8DBQ - chains J and L of the 22 polymer chains in the assembly; structure by electron microscopy, 4.00 A resolution.

Chain J (and L):
Name: ATP synthase subunit c
Organism: Escherichia coli
Notes: chain L of this document is another copy of the same molecule, construct and numbering; everything in this record applies to it too
Reference sequence: F4TL55 (F4TL55_ECOLX); residue numbers follow UniProt; this construct covers 3-79
Amino-acid sequence (77 residues; row label = number of the first residue in the row):
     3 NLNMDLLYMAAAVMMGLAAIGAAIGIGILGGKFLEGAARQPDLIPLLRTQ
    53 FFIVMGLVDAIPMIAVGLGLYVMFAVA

Interface between chain J and chain L:
Pairs across the interface (45):
  Asp-7(J) with Asn-5(L), hydrogen bond; Leu-8(L); Leu-9(L)
  Tyr-10(J) with Leu-9(L), hydrophobic; Val-78(L)
  Met-11(J) with Ala-12(L), hydrophobic
  Ala-14(J) with Ala-12(L); Val-15(L), hydrophobic; Met-16(L), hydrophobic
  Met-17(J) with Ile-66(L), hydrophobic; Leu-70(L), hydrophobic
  Gly-18(J) with Leu-19(L)
  Ala-20(J) with Ile-63(L)
  Ala-21(J) with Ile-63(L), hydrophobic
  Ile-22(J) with Leu-19(L); Gly-23(L)
  Ala-24(J) with Ile-63(L), hydrophobic
  Ala-25(J) with Gly-23(L); Gly-27(L); Val-60(L); Pro-64(L), hydrophobic
  Ile-26(J) with Ile-26(L), hydrophobic
  Ile-28(J) with Val-60(L), hydrophobic
  Gly-29(J) with Gly-27(L)
  Gly-32(J) with Leu-31(L); Val-56(L)
  Gly-33(J) with Leu-31(L); Lys-34(L)
  Phe-35(J) with Val-56(L), hydrophobic
  Leu-36(J) with Leu-31(L), hydrophobic; Gln-52(L)
  Glu-37(J) with Lys-34(L)
  Ala-40(J) with Gly-38(L); Gln-42(L)
  Ile-46(J) with Gln-52(L)
  Phe-53(J) with Val-56(L), hydrophobic; Leu-59(L), hydrophobic
  Met-57(J) with Leu-59(L), hydrophobic
  Met-65(J) with Ile-63(L), hydrophobic
  Val-68(J) with Ile-63(L), hydrophobic
  Leu-72(J) with Leu-70(L), hydrophobic
  Met-75(J) with Tyr-73(L), hydrophobic; Val-74(L), hydrophobic
  Phe-76(J) with Leu-70(L), hydrophobic; Tyr-73(L), hydrophobic
Interface residues without a listed pair, chain J (31 interface residues in all): Leu-19, Arg-50, Phe-54
Interface residues without a listed pair, chain L (35 interface residues in all): Leu-4, Met-11, Ala-20, Ile-22, Ala-24, Ile-30, Leu-48, Phe-53, Ile-55, Ala-67

Overview:
Chain J and chain L form an interface of 31 and 35 residues respectively, with 1 hydrogen bond. Its one
hydrogen-bonded contact is Asp-7(J)/Asn-5(L).
Chain J and chain L are both ATP synthase subunit c (Escherichia coli); the structure, E. coli ATP synthase
imaged in 10mM MgATP State1 "half-up" Fo classified, was determined by electron microscopy, deposited together
with 8DBP, 8DBR, 8DBS, 8DBT, 8DBU, 8DBV and 8DBW.
